8RBQ - chains H and B of the 7 polymer chains in the assembly; structure by electron microscopy, 3.32 A resolution.

[Chain H]
Molecule: Protein RnfH
Organism: Azotobacter vinelandii DJ
UniProt: Q9F5Y0 (RNFH_AZOVD); residues 1-86 here = UniProt positions 1-86
Chain sequence (86 residues; each row starts with the number of its first residue):
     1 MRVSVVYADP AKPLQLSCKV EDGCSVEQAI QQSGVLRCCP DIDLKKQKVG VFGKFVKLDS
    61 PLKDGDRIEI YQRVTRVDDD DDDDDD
Unresolved in the structure: 1, 73-86

[Chain B]
Molecule: Ion-translocating oxidoreductase complex subunit B
Organism: Azotobacter vinelandii DJ
Notes: EC 7.-.-.-
UniProt: C1DMA7 (C1DMA7_AZOVD); residues 1-174 here = UniProt positions 1-174
Chain sequence (174 residues; numbered 1 to 174; the number before each row is that of its first residue):
     1 MIEATLALTV MGVLLGCGLG LAARKFAVTD ENPLIKEVSD LMPGSQCGQC GFPGCGAAAV
    61 AIVEGNASVT CCPPGGVGLA EKLAAILGVP LDASQVAAPM LARVEASQCI GCTRCYRACP
   121 TDAIVGASGQ VHVVLEDACT GCGKCRDACP EDCVLLIPQE QTLDTWRWDK PAAA
Unresolved in the structure: 1, 27-75, 86-97
Metal / ion sites: 4Fe-4S cluster Fe site 1: Cys109, Cys112, Cys115, Cys149; 4Fe-4S cluster Fe site 2: Cys119, Cys139, Cys142, Cys145
Small-molecule neighbours:
  - 4Fe-4S cluster (SF4), molecule 1: Ala102, Ala118, Cys119, Thr121, Ala123, Ile124, Leu135, Ala138, Cys139, Thr140, Gly141, Cys142, Gly143, Lys144, Cys145, Leu156
  - 4Fe-4S cluster (SF4), molecule 2: Val104, Cys109, Ile110, Gly111, Cys112, Thr113, Arg114, Cys115, Val133, Cys149, Cys153, Val154

[Chain H / chain B interface]
Pairs across the interface (12; chain H residue first):
  Val6(H) - Glu136(B)
  Pro13(H) - Glu136(B)
  Phe52(H) - Tyr116(B)  hydrogen bond (backbone-side chain)
  Gly53(H) - Tyr116(B)
  Gly53(H) - Ala127(B)
  Phe55(H) - Ser128(B)
  Arg67(H) - Val125(B)
  Glu69(H) - Val125(B)
  Glu69(H) - Gly126(B)
  Tyr71(H) - Val131(B)  hydrophobic
  Gln72(H) - Val131(B)
  Gln72(H) - His132(B)
Other interface residues (no listed pair), chain H (11 interface residues in all): Ala8, Gln15
Other interface residues (no listed pair), chain B (12 interface residues in all): Asp122, Gln130, Val134, Asp137

[Summary]
Chain H and chain B form an interface of 11 and 12 residues respectively; the contacts include 1 hydrogen
bond. Its one hydrogen-bonded contact is Phe52(H)-Tyr116(B). Bound to chain B: 4Fe-4S cluster. Cys109(B),
Cys112(B), Cys115(B) and Cys149(B) form the 4Fe-4S cluster Fe site 1.
Here chain H is Protein RnfH and chain B is Ion-translocating oxidoreductase complex subunit B, both from
Azotobacter vinelandii DJ. Entry 8RBQ (Cryo-EM structure of the NADH:ferredoxin oxidoreductase RNF from
Azotobacter vinelandii, dithionite reduced) was determined by electron microscopy, deposited together with
8RB8, 8RB9, 8RBM and 8AHX.
